7C0M - chains B and J of the 22 polymer chains in the assembly; structure by electron microscopy, 3.90 A resolution.

# Chain B
Protein: Histone H4
From: Homo sapiens
UniProt: P62805 (H4_HUMAN); residues 1-102 here correspond to UniProt positions 2-103 (UniProt number = residue number + 1)
Sequence (106 residues; numbered -3 to 102; the number before each row is that of its first residue; numbers below 1 keep their minus sign (Gly-3 is residue -3)):
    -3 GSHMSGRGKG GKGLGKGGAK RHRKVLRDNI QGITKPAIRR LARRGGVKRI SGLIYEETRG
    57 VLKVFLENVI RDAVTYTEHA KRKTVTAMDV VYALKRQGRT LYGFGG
Disordered / not traced: -3 to 19
Sequence notes: expression tag (-3 to 0)
Curated features (UniProtKB/Swiss-Prot):
  - DNA-binding region: Lys16 to Lys20
  - modified residue: Ser1 (N-acetylserine), Arg3 (Asymmetric dimethylarginine), Lys5 (N6-(2-hydroxyisobutyryl)lysine), Lys8 (N6-(2-hydroxyisobutyryl)lysine), Lys12 (N6-(2-hydroxyisobutyryl)lysine), Lys16 (N6-(2-hydroxyisobutyryl)lysine), Lys20 (N6,N6,N6-trimethyllysine), Lys31 (N6-(2-hydroxyisobutyryl)lysine), Lys44 (N6-(2-hydroxyisobutyryl)lysine), Ser47 (Phosphoserine), Tyr51 (Phosphotyrosine), Lys59 (N6-(2-hydroxyisobutyryl)lysine), Lys77 (N6-(2-hydroxyisobutyryl)lysine), Lys79 (N6-(2-hydroxyisobutyryl)lysine), Thr80 (Phosphothreonine), Tyr88 (Phosphotyrosine), Lys91 (N6-(2-hydroxyisobutyryl)lysine)
  - cross-link (Glycyl lysine isopeptide (Lys-Gly)): Lys12 (interchain with G-Cter in SUMO2), Lys20 (interchain with G-Cter in SUMO2), Lys31 (interchain with G-Cter in SUMO2), Lys59 (interchain with G-Cter in SUMO2), Lys79 (interchain with G-Cter in SUMO2), Lys91 (interchain with G-Cter in SUMO2)

# Chain J
Molecule: 145-nt DNA strand
From: synthetic construct
Sequence (145 nucleotides; numbered 1 to 145; the number before each row is that of its first residue):
     1 ATCGATGTAT ATATCTGACA CGTGCCTGGA GACTAGGGAG TAATCCCCTT GGCGGTTAAA
    61 ACGCGGGGGA CAGCGCGTAC GTGCGTTTAA GCGGTGCTAG AGCTGTCTAC GACCAATTGA
   121 GCGGCCTCGG CACCGGGATT CTGAT

# Chain B / chain J interface
Pairs across the interface (13; chain B residue first):
  Arg35(B) with DG81(J), salt bridge to the phosphate
  Arg39(B) with DT82(J), salt bridge to the phosphate
  Arg45(B) with DC80(J), sugar contact; DG81(J), phosphate contact
  Ile46(B) with DC80(J), phosphate contact; DG81(J), hydrogen bond to the phosphate
  Ser47(B) with DC80(J), phosphate contact
  Gly48(B) with DC80(J), hydrogen bond to the phosphate
  Arg78(B) with DA101(J), phosphate contact
  Lys79(B) with DG100(J), salt bridge to the phosphate; DA101(J), hydrogen bond to the phosphate
  Thr80(B) with DG100(J), hydrogen bond to the phosphate; DA101(J), hydrogen bond to the phosphate
Other interface residues (no listed pair), chain J (6 interface residues in all): DG102

# Summary
Chain B and chain J form an interface of 9 and 6 residues respectively; the contacts include 5 hydrogen bonds
and 3 salt bridges. Among the polar pairs are Ile46(B)-DG81(J), Gly48(B)-DC80(J) and Lys79(B)-DA101(J). From
UniProt: a DNA-binding region on chain B.
Here chain B is Histone H4 (Homo sapiens) and chain J is a 145-nt DNA strand (synthetic construct). Entry 7C0M
(Human cGAS-nucleosome complex) was determined by electron microscopy.
